Entry 8J9K (electron microscopy, 3.50 A resolution); this record covers chains C and B of the 3 polymer chains in the assembly.

# Chain C
Protein: Beta-arrestin-2
Organism: Rattus norvegicus
UniProtKB: P29067 (ARRB2_RAT); the author numbering skips numbers that UniProt does not, so the offset changes along the chain: 6-349 = UniProt 6-349; 351-399 = UniProt 350-398
Sequence (393 residues; numbered 6 to 399; 1 number in that range is skipped by the numbering (no residue carries it; nothing is unmodelled there); the number before each row is that of its first residue):
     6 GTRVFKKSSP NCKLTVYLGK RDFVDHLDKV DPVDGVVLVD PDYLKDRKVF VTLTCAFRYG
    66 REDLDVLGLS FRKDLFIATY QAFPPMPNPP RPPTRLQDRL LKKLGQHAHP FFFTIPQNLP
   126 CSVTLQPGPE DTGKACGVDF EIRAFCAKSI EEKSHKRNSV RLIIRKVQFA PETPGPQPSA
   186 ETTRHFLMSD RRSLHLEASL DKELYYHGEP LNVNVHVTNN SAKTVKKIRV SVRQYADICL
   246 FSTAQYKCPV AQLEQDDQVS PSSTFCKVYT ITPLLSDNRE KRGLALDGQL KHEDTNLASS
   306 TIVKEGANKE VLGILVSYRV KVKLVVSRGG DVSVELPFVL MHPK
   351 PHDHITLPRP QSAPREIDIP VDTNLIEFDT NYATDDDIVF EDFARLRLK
Unresolved in the structure: 351-384
Curated features (UniProtKB/Swiss-Prot):
  - motif: Asp387 to Arg397 ([DE]-X(1,2)-F-X-X-[FL]-X-X-X-R motif)
  - modified residue: Tyr48 (Phosphotyrosine), Pro176 (Hydroxyproline), Pro181 (Hydroxyproline), Ser362 (Phosphoserine), Thr384 (Phosphothreonine)

# Chain B
Protein: Fab6 light chain
Organism: Mus musculus
Sequence (106 residues; each row starts with the number of its first residue):
    25 DIQMTQSPSS LSASVGDRVT ITCRASQSVS SAVAWYQQKP GKAPKLLIYS ASSLYSGVPS
    85 RFSGSRSGTD FTLTISSLQP EDFATYYCQQ SKYDGLITFG QGTKVA
Disulfide bonds: Cys47-Cys112

# Chain C / chain B interface
Contacting residue pairs - 9 pairs, chain C then chain B:
  Pro98(C) with Asp118(B)
  Arg100(C) with Asp118(B)
  Asp103(C) with Lys116(B); Asp118(B)
  Lys107(C) with Ser54(B); Ala56(B); Ser115(B), hydrogen bond (side chain-backbone); Lys116(B), hydrogen bond (side chain-backbone); Tyr117(B)

# In short
Chain C and chain B form an interface of 4 and 6 residues respectively, with 2 hydrogen bonds. Polar pairs
include Lys107(C)-Ser115(B) and Lys107(C)-Lys116(B).
Chain C is Beta-arrestin-2 (Rattus norvegicus) and chain B is Fab6 light chain (Mus musculus); the structure,
Structure of basal beta-arrestin2, was determined by electron microscopy together with 8GO9, 8J8R, 8J8V, 8J8Z,
8J97 and 8JAF from the same study.
